PDB entry 4U5D | X-ray diffraction, 3.58 A resolution | chains A and E of the 6 polymer chains in the assembly

# Chain A
Name: Glutamate receptor 2
Source organism: Rattus norvegicus
Reference sequence: P19491 (GRIA2_RAT); aligned to UniProt positions 25-838 over residues 6-824 (the alignment contains insertions or deletions, so no single offset holds)
Sequence (814 residues; numbered 6 to 824; 5 numbers in that range are skipped by the numbering (no residue carries them; nothing is unmodelled there); the number before each row is that of its first residue):
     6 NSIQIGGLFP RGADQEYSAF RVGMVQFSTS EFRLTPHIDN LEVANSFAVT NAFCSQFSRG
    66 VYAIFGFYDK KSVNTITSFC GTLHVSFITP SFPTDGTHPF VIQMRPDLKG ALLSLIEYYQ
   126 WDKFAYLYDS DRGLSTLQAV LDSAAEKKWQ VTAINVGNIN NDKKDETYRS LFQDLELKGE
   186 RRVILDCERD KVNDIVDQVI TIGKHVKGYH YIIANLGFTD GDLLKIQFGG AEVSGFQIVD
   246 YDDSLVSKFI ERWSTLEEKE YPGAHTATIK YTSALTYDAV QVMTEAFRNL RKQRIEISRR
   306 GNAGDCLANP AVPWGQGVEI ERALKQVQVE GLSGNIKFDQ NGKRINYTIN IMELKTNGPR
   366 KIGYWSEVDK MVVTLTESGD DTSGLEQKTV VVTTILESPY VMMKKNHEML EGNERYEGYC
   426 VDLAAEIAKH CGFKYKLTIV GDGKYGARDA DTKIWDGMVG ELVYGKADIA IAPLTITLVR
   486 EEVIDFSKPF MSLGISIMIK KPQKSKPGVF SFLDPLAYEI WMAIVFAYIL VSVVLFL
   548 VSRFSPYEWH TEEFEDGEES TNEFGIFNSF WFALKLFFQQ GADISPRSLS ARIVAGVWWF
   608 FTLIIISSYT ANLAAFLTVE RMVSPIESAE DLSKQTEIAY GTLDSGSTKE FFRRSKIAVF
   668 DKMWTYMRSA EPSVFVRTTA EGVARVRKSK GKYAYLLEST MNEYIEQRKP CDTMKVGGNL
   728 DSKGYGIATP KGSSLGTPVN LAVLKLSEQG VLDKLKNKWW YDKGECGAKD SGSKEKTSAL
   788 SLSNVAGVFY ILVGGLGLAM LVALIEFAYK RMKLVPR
Disordered / not traced: 383-390, 548-596, 776-787, 815-824
Construct notes: engineered mutation Gly184 (Lys203 in P19491), Glu237 (Asn256 in P19491), Asp385 (Asn406 in P19491), Gln392 (Asn413 in P19491), Asp461 (Asn482 in P19491), Ala528 (Cys549 in P19491), Leu535 (Gly556 in P19491), Glu565 (Ser586 in P19491), Phe577 (Leu598 in P19491), Ala580 (Ser601 in P19491), Lys582 (Gly603 in P19491), Leu583 (Ala604 in P19491), Phe585 (Met606 in P19491), Ala589 (Cys610 in P19491), Ala598 (Gly619 in P19491), Ala602 (Gly623 in P19491), Ala815 (Cys836 in P19491), Arg818 (Ser839 in P19491), Met819 (Arg840 in P19491), Lys820 (Ala841 in P19491), Leu821 (Glu842 in P19491), Val822 (Ala843 in P19491), Pro823 (Lys844 in P19491)
Swiss-Prot annotation at these positions:
  - binding site (L-glutamate): Thr482
  - glycosylation: Asn351 (N-linked (GlcNAc...) asparagine)
Cystine bridges: Cys59-Cys311, Cys718-Cys773
Glycans and other covalent adducts: N-acetylglucosamine (NAG) linked to Asn351
Ligand contacts:
  - FWF (N,N'-[biphenyl-4,4'-diyldi(2R)propane-2,1-diyl]dipropane-2-sulfonamide): Ile481, Lys493, Pro494, Phe495, Met496, Ser497, Ser729, Lys730, Gly731, Val750, Leu751, Ser754
  - 3-(carboxymethyl)-4-isopropenylproline (KAI): Glu402, Tyr450, Pro478, Leu479, Thr480, Arg485, Leu650, Ser652, Gly653, Ser654, Thr655, Thr686, Glu705, Met708, Tyr732
What the authors report for this chain:
  - conformationally variable residues (domain motion): Lys458
  - mutagenesis - I633A, I633E: decreased signaling
  - mutagenesis - I633A, I633E: unchanged expression

# Chain E
Name: Con-ikot-ikot
Source organism: Conus striatus
Reference sequence: P0CB20 (CONII_CONST); residues 1-86 here correspond to UniProt positions 38-123 (UniProt number = residue number + 37)
Sequence (90 residues; numbered -3 to 86; the number before each row is that of its first residue; numbers below 1 keep their minus sign (Gly-3 is residue -3)):
    -3 GPGSSGPADC CRMKECCTDR VNECLQRYSG REDKFVSFCY QEATVTCGSF NEIVGCCYGY
    57 QMCMIRVVKP NSLSGAHEAC KTVSCGNPCA
Disordered / not traced: -3 to 1
Construct notes: expression tag (-3 to 0)
Swiss-Prot annotation at these positions:
  - site (Interaction with glutamate receptor 2 (GRIA2)): Gln37, Glu48, Ala75
Cystine bridges: Cys12-Cys43, Cys13-Cys52, Cys20-Cys35, Cys53-Cys81, Cys59-Cys76
What the authors report for this chain:
  - conformationally variable residues (side-chain flip): Gln37

# How chain A and chain E interact
Contacting residue pairs (23):
  Gln125(A) with Asn67(E)
  Asp127(A) with Glu28(E); Asn67(E)
  Gln155(A) with Gln22(E), hydrogen bond
  Lys183(A) with Arg23(E)
  Arg187(A) with Ser25(E), hydrogen bond; Asn67(E), hydrogen bond
  Arg453(A) with Gln37(E), hydrogen bond; Glu38(E), salt bridge
  Lys458(A) with Glu38(E)
  Trp460(A) with Phe34(E); Gln37(E)
  Leu483(A) with Ile49(E), hydrophobic
  Val484(A) with Gln37(E), hydrogen bond (backbone-side chain)
  Glu487(A) with Ser33(E); Gln37(E), hydrogen bond
  Val488(A) with Phe34(E), hydrophobic; Gln37(E)
  Arg660(A) with Glu48(E), salt bridge
  Arg661(A) with Glu48(E); Ile49(E)
  Lys663(A) with Asn47(E)
  Gly739(A) with Lys30(E)
Other interface residues (no listed pair), chain A (19 interface residues in all): Tyr124, Lys153, Gly184
Other interface residues (no listed pair), chain E (18 interface residues in all): Gly26, Val41, Gln57, Leu69, Ser70
From the paper, about this interface:
  - specific contacts: Arg453(A)-Gln37(E), Arg660(A)-Glu48(E)

# In short
The interface between chain A and chain E involves 19 residues on one side and 18 on the other; the contacts
include 6 hydrogen bonds and 2 salt bridges. Polar pairs include Arg453(A)-Glu38(E), Arg660(A)-Glu48(E) and
Gln155(A)-Gln22(E). The paper describes contacts between Arg453(A) and Gln37(E) and Arg660(A) and Glu48(E).
From the paper: I633A and I633E of chain A reduce signaling; conformational variability at Lys458(A) and
Gln37(E).
Chain A is Glutamate receptor 2 (Rattus norvegicus) and chain E is Con-ikot-ikot (Conus striatus); the
structure, Crystal structure of GluA2, con-ikot-ikot snail toxin, partial agonist KA and postitive modulator
(R,R)-2b complex, was determined by X-ray diffraction, deposited together with 4U5B, 4U5C, 4U5E and 4U5F.
